3J1X - chains A and B of the 24 polymer chains in the assembly; structure by electron microscopy, 11.70 A resolution (very low resolution: no residue pairs are listed; an interface is given only as per-side residue counts).

== Chain A (and B) ==
Molecule: Protein PrgH
Organism: Salmonella enterica subsp. enterica serovar Typhimurium
Notes: chain B of this document is another copy of the same molecule, construct and numbering; everything in this record applies to it too
UniProt: P41783 (PRGH_SALTY); residue numbers follow UniProt; this construct covers 173-363
Sequence (191 residues; numbered 173 to 363; the number before each row is that of its first residue):
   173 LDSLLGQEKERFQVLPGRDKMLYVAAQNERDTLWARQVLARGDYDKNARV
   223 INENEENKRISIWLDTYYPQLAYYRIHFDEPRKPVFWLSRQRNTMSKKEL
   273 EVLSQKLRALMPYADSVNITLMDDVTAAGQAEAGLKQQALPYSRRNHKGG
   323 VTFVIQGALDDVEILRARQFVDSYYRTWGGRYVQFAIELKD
Reported in the primary citation:
  - mutagenesis - G322L: unchanged stability

== Chain A / chain B interface ==
At this resolution (12 A) residue pairs are not listed: 5 residues of chain A and 5 of chain B lie at the interface.

== Summary ==
The chain A/chain B interface involves 5 residues from each chain. From the paper: G322L of chain A leaves
stability unchanged.
Both chains are Protein PrgH (Salmonella enterica subsp. enterica serovar Typhimurium). Entry 3J1X (A refined
model of the prototypical Salmonella typhimurium T3SS basal body reveals the molecular basis for ...) was
determined by electron microscopy (same publication as 3J1V, 3J1W, 4G2S, 4G08 and 4G1I).
